PDB entry 5S5Z | X-ray diffraction, 2.55 A resolution | chains B and F of the 6 polymer chains in the assembly

[Chain B]
Protein: Tubulin beta-2B chain
Source organism: Bos taurus
UniProt: Q6B856 (TBB2B_BOVIN); the author numbering skips numbers that UniProt does not, so the offset changes along the chain: 1-42 = UniProt 1-42; 45-360 = UniProt 43-358; 369-455 = UniProt 359-445
Amino-acid sequence (445 residues; row label = number of the first residue in the row; note: 10 numbers in that range are skipped by the numbering (no residue carries them; nothing is unmodelled there)):
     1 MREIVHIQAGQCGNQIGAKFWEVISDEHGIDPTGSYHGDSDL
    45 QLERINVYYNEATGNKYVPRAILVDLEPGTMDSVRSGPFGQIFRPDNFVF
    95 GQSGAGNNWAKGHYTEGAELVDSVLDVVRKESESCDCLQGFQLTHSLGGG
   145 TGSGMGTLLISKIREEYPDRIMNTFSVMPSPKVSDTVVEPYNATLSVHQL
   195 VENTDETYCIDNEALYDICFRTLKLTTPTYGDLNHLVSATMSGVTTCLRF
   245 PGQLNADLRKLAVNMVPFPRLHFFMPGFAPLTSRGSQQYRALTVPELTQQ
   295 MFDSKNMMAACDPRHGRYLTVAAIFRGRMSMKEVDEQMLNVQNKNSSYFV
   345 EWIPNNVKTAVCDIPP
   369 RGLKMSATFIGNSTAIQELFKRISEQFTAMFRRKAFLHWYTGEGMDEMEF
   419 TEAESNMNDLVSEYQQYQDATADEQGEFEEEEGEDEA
Disordered / not traced: 248-249, 279-280, 438-455
Ion coordination: Mg2+: Q11 (together with GDP); Ca2+: E113 (shared with 1 residue of chain C)
Ligand contacts:
  - AWD (N-(4-fluorophenyl)-4-methyl-piperazine-1-carboxamide), molecule 1: P173, S174, P175, S178, T180, V181, E183, P184, Q394, A397, M398
  - AWD, molecule 2: P175, K176, V177, S178, D179, T180, V181
  - AWD, molecule 3: K176, V177, S178, D179, Y210, P222, T223, Y224, L227
  - GDP (guanosine-5'-diphosphate): G10, Q11, C12, Q15, I16, A99, N101, S140, G142, G143, G144, T145, G146, S147, V171, P173, V177, S178, E183, N206, L209, Y224, L227, N228
Swiss-Prot annotation at these positions:
  - motif: M1 to I4 (MREI motif)
  - binding site (GTP): Q11, E71, S140, G144, T145, G146, N206, N228
  - binding site (Mg(2+)): E71
  - modified residue: S40 (Phosphoserine), T57 (Phosphothreonine), K60 (N6-acetyllysine), S174 (Phosphoserine), T287 (Phosphothreonine), T292 (Phosphothreonine), R320 (Omega-N-methylarginine), E448 (5-glutamyl polyglutamate)
  - cross-link (Glycyl lysine isopeptide (Lys-Gly)): K60 (interchain with G-Cter in ubiquitin), K326 (interchain with G-Cter in ubiquitin)
From the paper describing this entry:
  - binding site for AWD: V177, Y210, P222, T223, Y224, L227

[Chain F]
Protein: Tubulin-Tyrosine Ligase
Source organism: Gallus gallus
UniProt: E1BQ43 (E1BQ43_CHICK); numbering as in UniProt (aligned over 1-378)
Amino-acid sequence (384 residues; row label = number of the first residue in the row):
     1 MYTFVVRDENSSVYAEVSRLLLATGQWKRLRKDNPRFNLMLGERNRLPFG
    51 RLGHEPGLVQLVNYYRGADKLCRKASLVKLIKTSPELSESCTWFPESYVI
   101 YPTNLKTPVAPAQNGIRHLINNTRTDEREVFLAAYNRRREGREGNVWIAK
   151 SSAGAKGEGILISSEASELLDFIDEQGQVHVIQKYLEKPLLLEPGHRKFD
   201 IRSWVLVDHLYNIYLYREGVLRTSSEPYNSANFQDKTCHLTNHCIQKEYS
   251 KNYGRYEEGNEMFFEEFNQYLMDALNTTLENSILLQIKHIIRSCLMCIEP
   301 AISTKHLHYQSFQLFGFDFMVDEELKVWLIEVNGAPACAQKLYAELCQGI
   351 VDVAISSVFPLADTGQKTSQPTSIFIKLHHHHHH
Disordered / not traced: 106-124, 154-158, 363-370, 381-384
Construct notes: expression tag (379-384)
Ion coordination: Mg2+: E331 (together with AMP-PCP)
Ligand contacts: AMP-PCP (ACP; phosphomethylphosphonic acid adenylate ester): K74, P95, I148, K150, Q183, K184, Y185, L186, K198, D200, R202, R222, H239, L240, T241, N242, D318, M320, I330, E331, N333

[Chain B / chain F interface]
Contacting residue pairs (9):
  R311(B) with R31(F)
  L333(B) with P56(F); G57(F)
  Q336(B) with R36(F), hydrogen bond
  N337(B) with R36(F), hydrogen bond; L58(F)
  K338(B) with M1(F)
  S341(B) with K28(F)
  E345(B) with R31(F), salt bridge
Interface residues without a listed pair, chain B (9 interface residues in all): S340, N349
Interface residues without a listed pair, chain F (12 interface residues in all): T3, L30, D33, N34, E55

[Overview]
9 residues of chain B face 12 of chain F across their interface; the contacts include 2 hydrogen bonds and 1
salt bridge. Among the polar pairs are E345(B)-R31(F), Q336(B)-R36(F) and N337(B)-R36(F). The paper reports a
binding site for AWD at V177(B), Y210(B) and P222(B) among others.
Here chain B is Tubulin beta-2B chain (Bos taurus) and chain F is Tubulin-Tyrosine Ligase (Gallus gallus).
Entry 5S5Z (Tubulin-Z2856434944-complex) was determined by X-ray diffraction (same publication as 5S4L, 5S4M,
5S4N, 5S4O, 5S4P, 5S4Q and 52 further entries).
